Entry 4X25 (X-ray diffraction, 2.23 A resolution); this record covers chain A.

# Chain A
Protein: Profilin-1
Source organism: Homo sapiens
Reference sequence: P07737 (PROF1_HUMAN); numbering as in UniProt (aligned over 1-140)
Amino-acid sequence (140 residues; row label = number of the first residue in the row):
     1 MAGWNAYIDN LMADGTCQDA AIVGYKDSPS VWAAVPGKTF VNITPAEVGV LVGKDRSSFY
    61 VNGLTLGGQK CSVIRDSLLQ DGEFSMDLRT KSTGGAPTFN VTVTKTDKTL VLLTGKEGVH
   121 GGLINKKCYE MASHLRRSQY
Disordered / not traced: 1, 93-97
Differences from the reference sequence: engineered mutation Thr114 (Met in P07737)
UniProt features mapped onto this chain:
  - modified residue: Ala2 (N-acetylalanine), Ser28 (Phosphoserine), Ser57 (Phosphoserine), Ser85 (Phosphoserine), Lys105 (N6-acetyllysine), Lys108 (N6-acetyllysine), Tyr129 (Phosphotyrosine), Ser138 (Phosphoserine)
  - cross-link: Lys54 (Glycyl lysine isopeptide (Lys-Gly) (interchain with G-Cter in SUMO2))
  - natural variant: Cys71 (C71G: In ALS18), Thr114 (M114T: In ALS18; this construct carries the variant), Glu117 (E117G: In ALS18; uncertain significance), Gly118 (G118V: In ALS18)
From the paper describing this entry:
  - disease-associated variants - C71G, G118V: decreased stability
  - disease-associated variants - E117G: unchanged stability
  - mutagenesis - H120E: decreased binding to actin

# Overview
The paper reports that C71G and G118V reduce stability; H120E reduces binding to actin.
Chain A is Profilin-1 (Homo sapiens); the structure, Structural basis for mutation-induced destabilization of
Profilin 1 in ALS, was determined by X-ray diffraction, deposited together with 4X1L and 4X1M.
